PDB entry 4QW0 | X-ray diffraction, 2.90 A resolution | chains S and T of the 28 polymer chains in the assembly

[Chain S]
Name: Proteasome subunit alpha type-6
From: Saccharomyces cerevisiae
Notes: EC 3.4.25.1
Reference sequence: P40302 (PSA6_YEAST); residues 0-233 here correspond to UniProt positions 1-234 (UniProt number = residue number + 1)
Sequence (234 residues; numbered 0 to 233; the number before each row is that of its first residue; numbering starts at 0):
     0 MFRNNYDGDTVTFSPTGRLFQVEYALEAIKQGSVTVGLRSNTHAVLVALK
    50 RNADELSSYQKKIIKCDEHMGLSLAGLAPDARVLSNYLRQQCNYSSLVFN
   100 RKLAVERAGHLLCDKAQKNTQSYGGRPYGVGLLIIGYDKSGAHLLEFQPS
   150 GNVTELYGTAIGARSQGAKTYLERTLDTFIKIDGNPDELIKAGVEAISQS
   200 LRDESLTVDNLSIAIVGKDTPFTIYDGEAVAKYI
Unresolved in the structure: 0-2
UniProt features mapped onto this chain:
  - modified residue: Ser13 (Phosphoserine)
  - cross-link: Lys190 (Glycyl lysine isopeptide (Lys-Gly) (interchain with G-Cter in ubiquitin))

[Chain T]
Name: Probable proteasome subunit alpha type-7
From: Saccharomyces cerevisiae
Notes: EC 3.4.25.1
Reference sequence: P21242 (PSA7_YEAST); residues -3 to 284 here correspond to UniProt positions 1-288 (UniProt number = residue number + 4)
Sequence (288 residues; numbered -3 to 284; the number before each row is that of its first residue; numbers below 1 keep their minus sign (Met-3 is residue -3)):
    -3 MTSIGTGYDLSNSVFSPDGRNFQVEYAVKAVENGTTSIGIKCNDGVVFAV
    47 EKLITSKLLVPQKNVKIQVVDRHIGCVYSGLIPDGRHLVNRGREEAASFK
    97 KLYKTPIPIPAFADRLGQYVQAHTLYNSVRPFGVSTIFGGVDKNGAHLYM
   147 LEPSGSYWGYKGAATGKGRQSAKAELEKLVDHHPEGLSAREAVKQAAKII
   197 YLAHEDNKEKDFELEISWCSLSETNGLHKFVKGDLLQEAIDFAQKEINGD
   247 DDEDEDDSDNVMSSDDENAPVATNANATTDQEGDIHLE
Unresolved in the structure: -3 to 1, 245-284
UniProt features mapped onto this chain:
  - modified residue: Thr-2 (N-acetylthreonine)

[How chain S and chain T interact]
Pairs across the interface - 64 pairs, chain S then chain T:
  Asn4(S) with Leu6(T)
  Tyr5(S) with Asp5(T), hydrogen bond; Leu6(T), hydrophobic
  Thr9(S) with Arg126(T)
  Val10(S) with Gln19(T); Asn123(T); Ser124(T); Val125(T); Arg126(T)
  Thr11(S) with Leu6(T); Gln19(T)
  Phe12(S) with Gln19(T); Tyr22(T), hydrophobic; Ala23(T), hydrophobic; Arg126(T); Pro127(T)
  Ser13(S) with Tyr22(T)
  Pro14(S) with Tyr22(T), hydrophobic; Lys25(T)
  Thr15(S) with Lys25(T)
  Gly16(S) with Tyr22(T); Lys25(T); Ala26(T)
  Leu18(S) with Leu77(T), hydrophobic; Arg126(T)
  His109(S) with Arg82(T)
  Cys112(S) with Arg82(T)
  Asp113(S) with Arg82(T), salt bridge; Asn86(T)
  Gln116(S) with Pro79(T); Asp80(T); His83(T), hydrogen bond; Arg126(T)
  Thr119(S) with Arg126(T), hydrogen bond (backbone-side chain)
  Gln120(S) with His119(T); Val125(T); Arg126(T), hydrogen bond (backbone-backbone); Pro127(T); Phe128(T)
  Ser121(S) with Ser124(T)
  Tyr122(S) with Ser124(T), hydrogen bond (backbone-backbone)
  Ser149(S) with Pro79(T)
  Gly150(S) with Pro79(T)
  Asn151(S) with Ile78(T); Pro79(T)
  Thr153(S) with Leu55(T); Asn60(T)
  Glu154(S) with Leu55(T); Val56(T); Lys59(T); Asn60(T), hydrogen bond (backbone-side chain)
  Leu155(S) with Leu54(T); Leu55(T); Val56(T)
  Tyr156(S) with Leu54(T), hydrogen bond (backbone-backbone); Leu55(T); Val56(T); Pro57(T)
  Gly157(S) with Leu54(T)
  Lys168(S) with Leu54(T)
  Leu171(S) with Leu54(T)
  Glu172(S) with Ser52(T), hydrogen bond; Lys53(T), hydrogen bond (side chain-backbone)
  Leu175(S) with Lys53(T)
Interface residues without a listed pair, chain S (33 interface residues in all): Arg38, Phe178
Interface residues without a listed pair, chain T (30 interface residues in all): Gly129

[In short]
Chain S and chain T form an interface of 33 and 30 residues respectively, with 9 hydrogen bonds and 1 salt
bridge. Among the polar pairs are Asp113(S)-Arg82(T), Tyr5(S)-Asp5(T) and Gln116(S)-His83(T).
Here chain S is Proteasome subunit alpha type-6 and chain T is Probable proteasome subunit alpha type-7, both
from Saccharomyces cerevisiae. Entry 4QW0 (yCP beta5-A49T-A50V-double mutant in complex with bortezomib) was
determined by X-ray diffraction (same publication as 4QUX, 4QUY, 4QV0, 4QV1, 4QV3, 4QV4 and 42 further
entries).
